Entry 7LR7 (X-ray diffraction, 1.95 A resolution); this record covers chain A.

== Chain A ==
Molecule: Uncharacterized protein ScGH5_18
Organism: Streptomyces cattleya (strain ATCC 35852 / DSM 46488 / JCM 4925 / NBRC 14057 / NRRL 8057)
UniProtKB: F8JJ04 (F8JJ04_STREN); residues 1-425 here = UniProt positions 1-425
Chain sequence (433 residues; row label = number of the first residue in the row):
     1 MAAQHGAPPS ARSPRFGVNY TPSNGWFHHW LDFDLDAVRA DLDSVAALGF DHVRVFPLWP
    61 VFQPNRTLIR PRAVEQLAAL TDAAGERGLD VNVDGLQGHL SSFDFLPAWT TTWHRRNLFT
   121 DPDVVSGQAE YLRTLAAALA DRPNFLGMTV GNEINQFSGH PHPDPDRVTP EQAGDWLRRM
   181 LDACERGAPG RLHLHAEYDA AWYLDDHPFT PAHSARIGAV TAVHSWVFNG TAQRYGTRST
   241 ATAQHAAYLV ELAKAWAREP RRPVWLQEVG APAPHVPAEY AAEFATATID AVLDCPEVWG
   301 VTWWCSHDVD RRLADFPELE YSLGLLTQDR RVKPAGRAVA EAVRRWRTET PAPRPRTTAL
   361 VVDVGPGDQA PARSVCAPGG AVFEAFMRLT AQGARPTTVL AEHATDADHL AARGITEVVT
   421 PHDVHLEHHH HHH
Unresolved in the structure: 1-9, 426-433
Sequence notes: expression tag (426-433)
Residues lining bound ligands:
  - 2-(2-ethoxyethoxy)ethanol (AE3): Ser-102, Trp-113, His-114, Asp-315, Phe-316, Pro-317
  - N-acetylglucosamine (NAG; 2-acetamido-2-deoxy-beta-D-glucopyranose): His-99, Ser-101, Ser-102, Trp-113, Glu-153, Gln-156, Tyr-198, Trp-226, Phe-228, Glu-320

== Overview ==
Bound to chain A: N-acetylglucosamine and 2-(2-ethoxyethoxy)ethanol.
Chain A is Uncharacterized protein ScGH5_18 (Streptomyces cattleya (strain ATCC 35852 / DSM 46488 / JCM 4925 /
NBRC 14057 / NRRL 8057)); the structure, Crystal structure of GH5_18 from Streptomyces cattleya in complex
with GlcNAc, was determined by X-ray diffraction (same publication as 7LQX, 7LR1, 7LR2, 7LR6 and 7LR8).
